Entry 9B8P (electron microscopy, 3.20 A resolution); this record covers chains C and F of the 17 polymer chains in the assembly.

Chain C:
Molecule: H(+)-transporting two-sector ATPase
Organism: Rattus norvegicus
Notes: EC 7.1.2.2
Reference sequence: D4A133 (D4A133_RAT); residues -29 to 617 here correspond to UniProt positions 1-647 (UniProt number = residue number + 30)
Sequence (647 residues; row label = number of the first residue in the row; numbers below 1 keep their minus sign (Met-29 is residue -29)):
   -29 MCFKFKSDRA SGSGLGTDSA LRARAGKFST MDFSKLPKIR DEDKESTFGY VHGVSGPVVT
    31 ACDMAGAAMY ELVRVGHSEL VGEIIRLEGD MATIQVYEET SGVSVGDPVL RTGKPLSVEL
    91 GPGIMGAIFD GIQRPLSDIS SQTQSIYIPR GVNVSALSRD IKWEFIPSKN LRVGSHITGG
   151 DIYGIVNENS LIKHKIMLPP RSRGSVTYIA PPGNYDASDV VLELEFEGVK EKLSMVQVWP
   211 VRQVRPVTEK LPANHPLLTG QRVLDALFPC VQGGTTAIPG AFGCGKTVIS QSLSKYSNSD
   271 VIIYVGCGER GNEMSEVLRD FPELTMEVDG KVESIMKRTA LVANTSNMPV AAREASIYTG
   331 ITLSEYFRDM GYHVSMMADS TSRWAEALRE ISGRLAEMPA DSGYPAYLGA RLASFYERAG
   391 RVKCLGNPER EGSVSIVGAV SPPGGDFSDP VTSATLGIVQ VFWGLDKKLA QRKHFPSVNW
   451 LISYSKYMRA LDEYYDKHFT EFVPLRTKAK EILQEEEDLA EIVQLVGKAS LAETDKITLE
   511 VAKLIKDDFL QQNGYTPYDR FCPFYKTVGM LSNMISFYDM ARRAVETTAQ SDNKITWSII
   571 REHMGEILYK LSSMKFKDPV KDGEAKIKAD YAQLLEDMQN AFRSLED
Unresolved in the structure: -29 to 16, 617

Chain F:
Molecule: V-type proton ATPase subunit B, brain isoform
Organism: Rattus norvegicus
Reference sequence: P62815 (VATB2_RAT); residues 1-511 here = UniProt positions 1-511
Sequence (511 residues; each row starts with the number of its first residue):
     1 MALRAMRGIV NGAAPELPVP TGGPMAGARE QALAVSRNYL SQPRLTYKTV SGVNGPLVIL
    61 DHVKFPRYAE IVHLTLPDGT KRSGQVLEVS GSKAVVQVFE GTSGIDAKKT SCEFTGDILR
   121 TPVSEDMLGR VFNGSGKPID RGPVVLAEDF LDIMGQPINP QCRIYPEEMI QTGISAIDGM
   181 NSIARGQKIP IFSAAGLPHN EIAAQICRQA GLVKKSKDVV DYSEENFAIV FAAMGVNMET
   241 ARFFKSDFEE NGSMDNVCLF LNLANDPTIE RIITPRLALT TAEFLAYQCE KHVLVILTDM
   301 SSYAEALREV SAAREEVPGR RGFPGYMYTD LATIYERAGR VEGRNGSITQ IPILTMPNDD
   361 ITHPIPDLTG YITEGQIYVD RQLHNRQIYP PINVLPSLSR LMKSAIGEGM TRKDHADVSN
   421 QLYACYAIGK DVQAMKAVVG EEALTSDDLL YLEFLQKFEK NFITQGPYEN RTVYETLDIG
   481 WQLLRIFPKE MLKRIPQSTL SEFYPRDSAK H
Unresolved in the structure: 1-38, 216-224, 507-511
Curated features (UniProtKB/Swiss-Prot):
  - binding site (ATP): Arg400

How chain C and chain F interact:
Residue-residue contacts (94; chain C residue first):
  His22(C) - Ser90(F)
  His22(C) - Gly91(F)  hydrogen bond (backbone-backbone)
  Gly23(C) - Val89(F)
  Gly23(C) - Ser90(F)
  Val24(C) - Tyr68(F)
  Val24(C) - Glu88(F)
  Val24(C) - Val89(F)  hydrogen bond (backbone-backbone)
  Gly26(C) - Tyr68(F)  hydrogen bond (backbone-side chain)
  Gly26(C) - Arg314(F)
  Glu69(C) - Met154(F)
  Thr70(C) - Tyr68(F)
  Ser71(C) - Tyr68(F)
  Ser71(C) - Ala69(F)
  Gly72(C) - Arg67(F)  hydrogen bond (backbone-side chain)
  Gly72(C) - Tyr68(F)  hydrogen bond (backbone-backbone)
  Gly72(C) - Ile118(F)
  Val73(C) - Tyr68(F)  hydrogen bond (backbone-backbone)
  Ser74(C) - Pro66(F)
  Ser74(C) - Arg67(F)
  Val75(C) - Phe65(F)
  Val75(C) - Pro66(F)  hydrogen bond (backbone-backbone)
  Val75(C) - Val89(F)  hydrophobic
  Val75(C) - Gly91(F)
  Ile98(C) - Gln161(F)
  Leu106(C) - Asn159(F)
  Leu106(C) - Pro160(F)  hydrophobic
  Ser107(C) - Gln161(F)
  Ser110(C) - Asn159(F)
  Ser110(C) - Gln161(F)  hydrogen bond
  Ser110(C) - Cys162(F)
  Ser115(C) - Cys162(F)
  Ile116(C) - Ile158(F)
  Ile116(C) - Asn159(F)  hydrogen bond (backbone-backbone)
  Ile116(C) - Tyr287(F)  hydrophobic
  Ile116(C) - Val341(F)  hydrophobic
  Ile116(C) - Arg344(F)
  Tyr117(C) - Gln156(F)
  Tyr117(C) - Pro157(F)
  Tyr117(C) - Ile158(F)  hydrophobic
  Tyr117(C) - Asn159(F)
  Tyr117(C) - Glu283(F)
  Tyr117(C) - Tyr287(F)
  Ile118(C) - Gln156(F)
  Ile118(C) - Pro157(F)  hydrogen bond (backbone-backbone)
  Ile118(C) - Asn159(F)
  Arg120(C) - Asp152(F)  salt bridge
  Arg120(C) - Met154(F)
  Arg120(C) - Gly155(F)  hydrogen bond (side chain-backbone)
  Arg120(C) - Gln156(F)
  Phe252(C) - Arg400(F)
  Arg280(C) - Glu336(F)
  Arg280(C) - Gly370(F)  hydrogen bond (side chain-backbone)
  Arg280(C) - Tyr371(F)  hydrogen bond (side chain-backbone)
  Arg280(C) - Ile372(F)
  Arg280(C) - Thr373(F)  hydrogen bond (side chain-backbone)
  Arg280(C) - Glu374(F)
  Gly281(C) - Arg163(F)
  Gly281(C) - Lys188(F)
  Gly281(C) - Glu336(F)  hydrogen bond (backbone-side chain)
  Asn282(C) - Arg163(F)
  Asn282(C) - Ile164(F)
  Asn282(C) - Tyr165(F)
  Asn282(C) - Pro166(F)
  Asn282(C) - Gly186(F)  hydrogen bond (side chain-backbone)
  Asn282(C) - Lys188(F)
  Asn282(C) - Glu374(F)  hydrogen bond
  Ser285(C) - Arg163(F)  hydrogen bond (side chain-backbone)
  Ser285(C) - Ile164(F)
  Ser285(C) - Tyr165(F)  hydrogen bond (side chain-backbone)
  Glu286(C) - Tyr165(F)
  Leu288(C) - Pro160(F)
  Leu288(C) - Gln161(F)
  Arg289(C) - Tyr165(F)
  Thr315(C) - Pro160(F)
  Thr315(C) - Arg163(F)
  Ser316(C) - Tyr328(F)
  Ser316(C) - Ala332(F)
  Ser316(C) - Glu336(F)  hydrogen bond
  Ser316(C) - Ile372(F)
  Asn317(C) - Pro157(F)
  Asn317(C) - Ala332(F)
  Asn317(C) - Glu336(F)
  Met318(C) - Pro160(F)  hydrophobic
  Arg323(C) - Tyr328(F)
  Arg323(C) - Thr329(F)  hydrogen bond
  Arg353(C) - Tyr328(F)  hydrogen bond
  Arg353(C) - Tyr371(F)  hydrogen bond (side chain-backbone)
  Glu356(C) - Leu368(F)
  Glu356(C) - Tyr371(F)
  Glu360(C) - Gly325(F)
  Glu360(C) - Tyr326(F)
  Glu360(C) - Tyr328(F)
  Glu360(C) - Thr329(F)  hydrogen bond
  Arg364(C) - Tyr326(F)
Other interface residues (no listed pair), chain C (48 interface residues in all): Ser25, Ile109, Gln114, Pro119, Gly278, Glu279, Met284, Asn314, Val320, Arg359, Pro413
Other interface residues (no listed pair), chain F (52 interface residues in all): Leu87, Gln187, Arg320, Thr333, Gly339, Glu342, Leu398, Leu401

Overview:
48 residues of chain C and 52 residues of chain F are in contact, with 24 hydrogen bonds and 1 salt bridge.
Polar contacts include Arg120(C)-Asp152(F), Gly26(C)-Tyr68(F) and Gly72(C)-Arg67(F). Curated annotation
(UniProt) lists ATP-binding residue Arg400(F) on chain F.
Chain C is H(+)-transporting two-sector ATPase and chain F is V-type proton ATPase subunit B, brain isoform,
both from Rattus norvegicus; the structure, Synaptic Vesicle V-ATPase with synaptophysin and SidK, State 3,
V1, was determined by electron microscopy, deposited together with 9B8Q.
